Entry 5S4P (X-ray diffraction, 2.29 A resolution); this record covers chains A and E of the 6 polymer chains in the assembly.

Chain A:
Molecule: Tubulin alpha-1B chain
From: Bos taurus
Reference sequence: P81947 (TBA1B_BOVIN); residues 1-451 here = UniProt positions 1-451
Amino-acid sequence (451 residues; each row starts with the number of its first residue):
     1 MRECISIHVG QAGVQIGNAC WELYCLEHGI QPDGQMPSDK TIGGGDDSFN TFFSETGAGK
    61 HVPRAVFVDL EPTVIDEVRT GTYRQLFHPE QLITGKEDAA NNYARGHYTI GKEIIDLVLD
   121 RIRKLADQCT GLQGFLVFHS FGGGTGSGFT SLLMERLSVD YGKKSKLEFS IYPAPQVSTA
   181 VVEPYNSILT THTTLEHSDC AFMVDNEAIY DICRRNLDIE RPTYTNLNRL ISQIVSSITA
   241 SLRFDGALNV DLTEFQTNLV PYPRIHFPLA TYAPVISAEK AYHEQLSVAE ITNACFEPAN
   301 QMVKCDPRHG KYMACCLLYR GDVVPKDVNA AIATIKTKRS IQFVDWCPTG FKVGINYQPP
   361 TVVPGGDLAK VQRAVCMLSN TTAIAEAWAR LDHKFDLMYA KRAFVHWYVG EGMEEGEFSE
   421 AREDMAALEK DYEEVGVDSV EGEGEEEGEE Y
Disordered / not traced: 439-451
Metal / ion sites: Ca2+: D39, T41, G44, E55
Residues lining bound ligands:
  - GTP (guanosine-5'-triphosphate): G10, Q11, A12, Q15, I16, D69, D98, A99, A100, N101, S140, G142, G143, G144, T145, G146, I171, P173, V177, S178, E183, N206, Y224, L227, N228, I231
  - WNY (1-[4-(4-chlorophenyl)piperazin-1-yl]ethan-1-one): H88, E90, Q91, R121, K124, L125

Chain E:
Molecule: Stathmin-4
From: Rattus norvegicus
Reference sequence: P63043 (STMN4_RAT); residues 5-145 here correspond to UniProt positions 49-189 (UniProt number = residue number + 44)
Amino-acid sequence (143 residues; each row starts with the number of its first residue):
     3 MADMEVIELN KCTSGQSFEV ILKPPSFDGV PEFNASLPRR RDPSLEEIQK KLEAAEERRK
    63 YQEAELLKHL AEKREHEREV IQKAIEENNN FIKMAKEKLA QKMESNKENR EAHLAAMLER
   123 LQEKDKHAEE VRKNKELKEE ASR
Disordered / not traced: 3-5, 29-43, 144-145
Sequence notes: initiating methionine (3); expression tag (4)
Swiss-Prot annotation at these positions:
  - modified residue: S46 (Phosphoserine)

Interface between chain A and chain E:
Pairs across the interface - 60 pairs, chain A then chain E:
  H107(A) - L54(E)
  Y108(A) - K53(E)
  Y108(A) - A57(E)  hydrophobic
  T109(A) - R61(E)
  K112(A) - L54(E)
  K112(A) - E58(E)  salt bridge
  E155(A) - I50(E)
  R156(A) - L47(E)
  R156(A) - Q51(E)
  V159(A) - P45(E)
  V159(A) - I50(E)  hydrophobic
  E196(A) - D44(E)
  H197(A) - D44(E)
  H197(A) - P45(E)
  D245(A) - C14(E)
  D245(A) - S16(E)  hydrogen bond (backbone-side chain)
  A247(A) - N12(E)
  A247(A) - S19(E)
  L248(A) - S19(E)
  P325(A) - Q18(E)
  P325(A) - F20(E)  hydrophobic
  N329(A) - M6(E)
  N329(A) - V8(E)
  N329(A) - F20(E)
  N329(A) - V22(E)
  I332(A) - V22(E)  hydrophobic
  K336(A) - L24(E)
  D345(A) - P27(E)
  D345(A) - S28(E)  hydrogen bond (backbone-backbone)
  C347(A) - P27(E)
  P348(A) - K25(E)
  P348(A) - P27(E)
  T349(A) - I23(E)
  T349(A) - L24(E)  hydrogen bond (backbone-backbone)
  T349(A) - K25(E)  hydrogen bond (backbone-backbone)
  G350(A) - V22(E)
  F351(A) - E21(E)
  F351(A) - V22(E)  hydrogen bond (backbone-backbone)
  F351(A) - L24(E)  hydrophobic
  K352(A) - F20(E)
  K352(A) - E21(E)  salt bridge
  V353(A) - S19(E)
  V353(A) - F20(E)  hydrogen bond (backbone-backbone)
  G354(A) - Q18(E)
  G354(A) - S19(E)
  I355(A) - G17(E)
  I355(A) - Q18(E)  hydrogen bond (backbone-backbone)
  N356(A) - S16(E)
  Y357(A) - T15(E)
  Y357(A) - S16(E)  hydrogen bond (backbone-backbone)
  Y357(A) - G17(E)
  Y357(A) - Q18(E)  hydrogen bond
  V409(A) - Q64(E)  hydrogen bond (backbone-side chain)
  G410(A) - R61(E)
  G410(A) - Q64(E)
  E411(A) - R61(E)  hydrogen bond (backbone-side chain)
  G412(A) - A57(E)
  G412(A) - R60(E)  hydrogen bond (backbone-side chain)
  G412(A) - R61(E)
  E414(A) - R60(E)  salt bridge
Other interface residues (no listed pair), chain A (40 interface residues in all): E113, L152, S158, G246, V328, A333, M413
Other interface residues (no listed pair), chain E (31 interface residues in all): S46, E55

Overview:
40 residues of chain A and 31 residues of chain E are in contact; the contacts include 12 hydrogen bonds and 3
salt bridges. Among the polar pairs are K112(A)-E58(E), K352(A)-E21(E) and E414(A)-R60(E). Bound to chain A:
GTP and compound WNY.
Here chain A is Tubulin alpha-1B chain (Bos taurus) and chain E is Stathmin-4 (Rattus norvegicus). Entry 5S4P
(Tubulin-Z275165822-complex) was determined by X-ray diffraction together with 5S4L, 5S4M, 5S4N, 5S4O, 5S4Q,
5S4R and 52 further entries from the same study.
